PDB entry 8SN2 | electron microscopy, 3.60 A resolution | chains B and J of the 12 polymer chains in the assembly

== Chain B ==
Name: Histone H4
Source organism: Homo sapiens
UniProtKB: P62805 (H4_HUMAN); residues 0-102 here correspond to UniProt positions 1-103 (UniProt number = residue number + 1)
Chain sequence (107 residues; each row starts with the number of its first residue; numbers below 1 keep their minus sign (Gly-4 is residue -4)):
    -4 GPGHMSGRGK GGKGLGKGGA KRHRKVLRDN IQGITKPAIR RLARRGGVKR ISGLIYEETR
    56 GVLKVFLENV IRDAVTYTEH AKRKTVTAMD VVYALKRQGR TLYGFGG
Unresolved in the structure: -4 to 19
Differences from the reference sequence: expression tag (-4 to -1)
UniProt features mapped onto this chain:
  - DNA-binding region: Lys16 to Lys20
  - modified residue: Ser1 (N-acetylserine), Arg3 (Asymmetric dimethylarginine), Lys5 (N6-(2-hydroxyisobutyryl)lysine), Lys8 (N6-(2-hydroxyisobutyryl)lysine), Lys12 (N6-(2-hydroxyisobutyryl)lysine), Lys16 (N6-(2-hydroxyisobutyryl)lysine), Lys20 (N6,N6,N6-trimethyllysine), Lys31 (N6-(2-hydroxyisobutyryl)lysine), Lys44 (N6-(2-hydroxyisobutyryl)lysine), Ser47 (Phosphoserine), Tyr51 (Phosphotyrosine), Lys59 (N6-(2-hydroxyisobutyryl)lysine), Lys77 (N6-(2-hydroxyisobutyryl)lysine), Lys79 (N6-(2-hydroxyisobutyryl)lysine), Thr80 (Phosphothreonine), Tyr88 (Phosphotyrosine), Lys91 (N6-(2-hydroxyisobutyryl)lysine)
  - cross-link (Glycyl lysine isopeptide (Lys-Gly)): Lys12 (interchain with G-Cter in SUMO2), Lys20 (interchain with G-Cter in SUMO2), Lys31 (interchain with G-Cter in SUMO2), Lys59 (interchain with G-Cter in SUMO2), Lys79 (interchain with G-Cter in SUMO2), Lys91 (interchain with G-Cter in SUMO2)

== Chain J ==
Molecule: 147-nt DNA strand
Sequence (147 nucleotides; row label = number of the first residue in the row; numbers below 1 keep their minus sign (DA-73 is residue -73)):
   -73 ATCGGATGTA TATATCTGAC ACGTGCCTGG AGACTAGGGA GTAATCCCCT TGGCGGTTAA
   -13 AACGCGGGGG ACAGCGCGTA CGTGCGTTTA AGCGGTGCTA GAGCTGTCTA CGACCAATTG
    47 AGCGGCCTCG GCACCGGGAT TCTCGAT

== How chain B and chain J interact ==
Residue-residue contacts - 11 pairs, chain B then chain J:
  Arg45(B) - DC7(J)  hydrogen bond to the sugar
  Arg45(B) - DG8(J)  phosphate contact
  Ile46(B) - DC7(J)  sugar contact
  Ile46(B) - DG8(J)  hydrogen bond to the phosphate
  Ser47(B) - DC7(J)  hydrogen bond to the phosphate
  Gly48(B) - DC7(J)  hydrogen bond to the phosphate
  Arg78(B) - DA28(J)  phosphate contact
  Lys79(B) - DG27(J)  phosphate contact
  Lys79(B) - DA28(J)  hydrogen bond to the phosphate
  Thr80(B) - DG27(J)  phosphate contact
  Thr80(B) - DA28(J)  hydrogen bond to the phosphate

== Summary ==
Chain B and chain J form an interface of 7 and 4 residues respectively; the contacts include 6 hydrogen bonds.
Among the polar pairs are Arg45(B)-DC7(J), Ile46(B)-DG8(J) and Ser47(B)-DC7(J). From UniProt: a DNA-binding
region on chain B.
Chain B is Histone H4 (Homo sapiens) and chain J is a 147-nt DNA strand; the structure, Cryo-EM structure of
the human nucleosome core particle in complex with RNF168 and UbcH5c (UbcH5c chemically ..., was determined by
electron microscopy (same publication as 8SMW, 8SMX, 8SMY, 8SMZ, 8SN0, 8SN1 and 3 further entries).
